5MLC - chains A and N of the 32 polymer chains in the assembly; structure by electron microscopy, 3.60 A resolution.

# Chain A
Molecule: 23S ribosomal RNA, chloroplastic
Organism: Spinacia oleracea
Sequence (2811 nucleotides; each row starts with the number of its first residue):
     1 UUCAAACGAG GAAAGGCUUA CGGUGGAUAC CUAGGCACCC AGAGACGAGG AAGGGCGUAU
    61 UAAUCGACGA AAUGCUUCGG GGAGUUGAAA AUAAGCAGAG AUCCGGAGAU UCCCGAAUAG
   121 GUCAACCUUU CGAACUUCUG CUGAAUCCAU GGGCAGGCAA GAGACAACCU GGCGAACUGA
   181 AACAUCUUAG UAGCCAGAGG AAAAGAAAGC AAAAGCGAUU CCCGUAGUAG CGGCGAGCGA
   241 AAUGGGAGCA GCCUAAACCG UGAAAACGGG GUUGUGGGAG AGCAAUACAA GCGUCGUGCU
   301 GCUAGGCGAA UCAGUGGAGU GCGGAACCCU AGAUGGUGAA AGUCCAGUAG CCGAAAGCAU
   361 CACUAGCUUA UGCUCUGACC CGAGUAGCAU GGGGCACGUG GAAUCCCGUG UGAAUCAGCA
   421 AGGACCACCU UGCAAGGCUA AAUACUCCUG GGUGACCGAU AGCGAAGUAG UACCGUGAGG
   481 GAAGGGUGAA AAGAACCCCC AUCGGGGAGU GAAAUAGAAC AUGAAACCGU AAGCUCUCAA
   541 GCAGUGGGAG GGGGACCAGA CCCUGACCGC GUGCCUGUUG AAGAAUGAGC CGGCGACUCA
   601 UAGGCAGUGG CUUGGUUAAG GGAACCCACC GGAGCCGUAG CGAAAGCGAG UCUUCAUAGG
   661 GCAAUUGUCA CUGCUUAUGG ACCCGAACCU GGGUGAUCUA UCCAUGACCA GGAUGAAGCU
   721 UGGGUGAAAC UAAGUGGAGG UCCGAACCGA CUGAUGUUGA AGAAUCAGCG GAUGAGUUGU
   781 GGUUAGGGGU GAAAUGCCAC UCGAACCCAG AGCUAGCUGG UUCUCCCCGA AAUGCGUUGA
   841 GGCGCAGCAG UUGACUGGAC AUCUAGGGGU AAAGCACUGU UUCGGUGCGG GCCGCGAGAG
   901 CGGUACCAAA UCGAGGCAAA CUCUGAAUAC UAGAUAUGAC CUCCAAAUAA CAGGGGUCAA
   961 GGUCGGCCAG UGAGACGAUG GGGGAUAAGC UUCAUCGUCG AGAGGGAAAC AGCCCGGAUC
  1021 ACCAGCUAAG GCCCCUAAAU GACCGCUCAG UGAUAAAGGA GGUAGGGGUG CAGAGACAGC
  1081 CAGGAGGUUU GCCUAGAAGC AGCCACCCUU GAAAGAGUGC GUAAUAGCUC ACUGAUCGAG
  1141 CGCUCUUGCG CCGAAGAUGA ACGGGGCUAA GCGGUCUGCC GAAGCUGUGG GAUGUAAAAA
  1201 AACAUCGGUA GGGGAGCGUU CCGUGUUAGG GAGAAACGCG UGCGUGAGCC GCGUUGGACG
  1261 AAGCGGAAGC GAGAAUGUCG GCUUGAGUAA CGCAAACAUU GGUGAGAAUC CAAUGCCCCG
  1321 AAAACCUAAG GGUUCCUCCG CAAGGUUCGU CCACGGAGGG UGAGUCAGGG CCUAAGAUCA
  1381 GGCCGAAAGG CGUAGUCGAU GGACAACAGG UGAAUAUUCC UGUACUACCC CUUGUUGGUC
  1441 CCGAGGGACG GAGGAGGCUA GGUUAGCCGA AAGAUGGUUA UCGGUUCAAG GACGCAAGGU
  1501 GACCCUGUUU UUCAGGGUAA GAAGGGGUAG AGAAAAUGCC UCGAGCCAAU GUUCGAGUAC
  1561 CAGGCGCUAC GGCGCUGAAG UAACCGAUGC CAUACUCCCA GGAAAAGCUC GAACGACCUU
  1621 CAACAAAAGG GUACCUGUAC CCGAAACCGA CACAGGUAGG UAGGUAGAGA AUACCUAGGG
  1681 GCGCGAGACA ACUCUCUCUA AGGAACUCGG CAAAAUAGCC CCGUAACUUC GGGAGAAGGG
  1741 GUGCCCCCUC ACAAAGGGGG UCGAAGUGAC CAGGCCCGGG CGACUGUUUA CCAAAAACAC
  1801 AGGUCUCCGC AAAGUCGUAA GACCAUGUAU GGGGGCUGAC GCCUGCCCAG UGCCGGAAGG
  1861 UCAAGGAAGU UGGUGACCUG AUGACAGGGG AGCCGGCGAC CGAAGCCCCG GUGAACGGCG
  1921 GCCGUAACUA UAACGGUCCU AAGGUAGCGA AAUUCCUUGU CGGGUAAGUU CCGACCCGCA
  1981 CGAAAGGCGU AACGAUCUGG GCACUGUCUC GGAGAGAGGC UCGGUGAAAU AGACAUGUCU
  2041 GUGAAGAUGC GGACUACCUG CACCUGGACA GAAAGACCCU AUGAAGCUUU ACUGUUCCCU
  2101 GGGAUUGGCU UUGGGCUUUU CCUGCGCAGC UUAGGUGGAA GGCGAAGAAG GCCCCCUUCC
  2161 GGGGGGGCCC GAGCCAUCAG UGAGAUACCA CUCUGGAAGA GCUAGAAUUC UAACCUUGUG
  2221 UCAGGACCUA CGGGCCAAGG GACAUUCUCA GGUAGACAGU UUCUAUGGGG CGUAGGCCUC
  2281 CCAAAAGGUA ACGGAGGCGU GCAAAGGUUU CCUCGGGCCG GACGGAGAUU GGCCCUCGAG
  2341 UGCAAAGGCA GAAGGGAGCU UGACUGCAAG ACCCACCCGU CGAGCAGGGA CGAAAGUCGG
  2401 CCUUAGUGAU CCGACGGUGC CGAGUGGAAG GGCCGUCGCU CAACGGAUAA AAGUUACUCU
  2461 AGGGAUAACA GGCUGAUCUU CCCCAAGAGU UCACAUCGAC GGGAAGGUUU GGCACCUCGA
  2521 UGUCGGCUCU UCGCCACCUG GGGCUGUAGU AUGUUCCAAG GGUUGGGCUG UUCGCCCAUU
  2581 AAAGCGGUAC GUGAGCUGGG UUCAGAACGU CGUGAGACAG UUCGGUCCAU AUCCGGUGUG
  2641 GGCGUUAGAG CAUUGAGAGG ACCUUUCCCU AGUACGAGAG GACCGGGAAG GACGCACCUC
  2701 UGGUGUACCA GUUAUCGUGC CCACGGUAAA CGCUGGGUAG CCAAGUGCGG AGCGGAUAAC
  2761 UGCUGAAAGC AUCUAAGUAG UAAGCCCACC CCAAGAUGAG UGCUCUCCUA U
Unresolved in the structure: 283-297, 363-372, 943-951, 1502-1521, 1926-1932

# Chain N
Molecule: 50S ribosomal protein L15, chloroplastic
Organism: Spinacia oleracea
Reference sequence: A0A0K9QHT0 (A0A0K9QHT0_SPIOL); numbering as in UniProt (aligned over 1-271)
Amino-acid sequence (271 residues; numbered 1 to 271; the number before each row is that of its first residue):
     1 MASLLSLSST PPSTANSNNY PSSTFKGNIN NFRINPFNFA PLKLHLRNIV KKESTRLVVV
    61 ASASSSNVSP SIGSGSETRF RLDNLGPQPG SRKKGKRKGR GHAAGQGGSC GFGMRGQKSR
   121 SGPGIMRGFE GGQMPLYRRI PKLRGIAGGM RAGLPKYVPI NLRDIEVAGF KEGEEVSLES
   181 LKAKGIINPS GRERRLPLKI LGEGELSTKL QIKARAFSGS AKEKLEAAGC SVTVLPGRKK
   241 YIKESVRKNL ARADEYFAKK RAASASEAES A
Unresolved in the structure: 1-77, 260-271

# Chain A / chain N interface
Residue-residue contacts (202; chain A residue first):
  A181(A) with Gln117(N), hydrogen bond to the base; Phe129(N), base contact
  A213(A) with Lys239(N), sugar contact; Tyr241(N), base contact
  A214(A) with Arg238(N), phosphate contact; Lys239(N), phosphate contact
  A229(A) with Arg151(N), phosphate contact
  G230(A) with Arg151(N), salt bridge to the phosphate
  C234(A) with Lys142(N), hydrogen bond to the sugar
  G235(A) with Arg138(N), hydrogen bond to the sugar
  A236(A) with Tyr137(N), hydrogen bond to the phosphate
  G237(A) with Met126(N), phosphate contact
  G244(A) with Arg194(N), sugar contact
  A427(A) with Lys243(N), hydrogen bond to the base
  C428(A) with Tyr241(N), hydrogen bond to the sugar; Lys243(N), sugar contact
  C429(A) with Tyr241(N), hydrogen bond to the sugar
  G577(A) with Met114(N), phosphate contact; Arg115(N), hydrogen bond to the phosphate
  U578(A) with Met114(N), phosphate contact; Arg115(N), salt bridge to the phosphate
  C597(A) with Arg100(N), salt bridge to the phosphate; Phe112(N), base contact
  U598(A) with Lys96(N), phosphate contact
  G607(A) with Gly90(N), hydrogen bond to the sugar; Ser91(N), hydrogen bond to the base
  U608(A) with Gln88(N), hydrogen bond to the phosphate; Ser91(N), sugar contact
  G609(A) with Gln88(N), hydrogen bond to the phosphate
  G614(A) with Asn188(N), hydrogen bond to the base
  A633(A) with Arg194(N), phosphate contact
  G634(A) with Ser190(N), phosphate contact; Arg194(N), salt bridge to the phosphate
  C635(A) with Ser190(N), hydrogen bond to the phosphate; Gly191(N), hydrogen bond to the phosphate; Glu193(N), phosphate contact
  G637(A) with Ile186(N), base contact; Asn188(N), base contact
  U638(A) with Asp164(N), sugar contact; Ile186(N), hydrogen bond to the base
  A639(A) with Pro159(N), sugar contact; Asn161(N), hydrogen bond to the base; Asp164(N), phosphate contact; Leu201(N), base contact
  G642(A) with Gly153(N), base contact
  A643(A) with Arg144(N), salt bridge to the phosphate; Gly145(N), hydrogen bond to the sugar; Met150(N), base contact
  A644(A) with Met150(N), sugar contact; Arg151(N), sugar contact; Ala152(N), phosphate contact; Gly153(N), hydrogen bond to the phosphate
  G646(A) with Lys156(N), salt bridge to the phosphate
  G648(A) with Lys199(N), salt bridge to the phosphate; Leu201(N), base contact; Ser218(N), phosphate contact; Gly219(N), hydrogen bond to the phosphate
  A649(A) with Leu201(N), phosphate contact; Gly202(N), hydrogen bond to the phosphate; Ser218(N), hydrogen bond to the phosphate; Ser220(N), phosphate contact
  C671(A) with Arg92(N), sugar contact
  U672(A) with Ser91(N), sugar contact; Arg92(N), sugar contact; Lys93(N), hydrogen bond to the sugar
  G673(A) with Lys93(N), sugar contact; Gly95(N), phosphate contact; Lys96(N), phosphate contact
  C674(A) with Gly95(N), phosphate contact; Lys96(N), hydrogen bond to the phosphate
  U675(A) with Lys98(N), salt bridge to the phosphate
  U676(A) with Arg127(N), hydrogen bond to the sugar
  A681(A) with Gly122(N), phosphate contact; Pro123(N), phosphate contact
  C682(A) with Ser119(N), hydrogen bond to the base; Arg120(N), base contact; Ser121(N), base contact; Gly122(N), hydrogen bond to the phosphate
  C683(A) with Ser121(N), phosphate contact
  G816(A) with Gln117(N), sugar contact; Arg120(N), phosphate contact
  C817(A) with Gly116(N), hydrogen bond to the phosphate; Arg120(N), salt bridge to the phosphate
  U818(A) with Arg115(N), salt bridge to the phosphate; Arg120(N), salt bridge to the phosphate
  G819(A) with Arg115(N), salt bridge to the phosphate
  U821(A) with Gly99(N), hydrogen bond to the sugar; Ser109(N), base contact; Cys110(N), base contact
  U822(A) with Gly99(N), phosphate contact; Arg100(N), hydrogen bond to the base; Gly101(N), phosphate contact; Gly107(N), phosphate contact; Gly108(N), hydrogen bond to the phosphate
  C823(A) with Arg97(N), base contact; Arg100(N), base contact; Gly101(N), phosphate contact
  U824(A) with Gly101(N), phosphate contact; Ala103(N), phosphate contact; Ala104(N), base contact
  C825(A) with Ala103(N), hydrogen bond to the base
  G836(A) with Glu130(N), hydrogen bond to the base; Gly131(N), base contact; Gln133(N), hydrogen bond to the sugar
  U837(A) with Gly131(N), hydrogen bond to the sugar; Gly132(N), hydrogen bond to the sugar; Gln133(N), hydrogen bond to the sugar
  G842(A) with Gly116(N), phosphate contact; Gln117(N), hydrogen bond to the phosphate; Gly131(N), hydrogen bond to the base
  C843(A) with Gly116(N), phosphate contact; Gln117(N), hydrogen bond to the phosphate; Lys118(N), hydrogen bond to the phosphate; Ile125(N), phosphate contact; Phe129(N), sugar contact; Gly131(N), base contact
  G844(A) with Lys118(N), salt bridge to the phosphate; Ile125(N), phosphate contact; Phe129(N), sugar contact; Glu130(N), sugar contact; Gln133(N), base contact
  G970(A) with Gly111(N), phosphate contact; Phe112(N), phosphate contact; Gly113(N), phosphate contact; Lys118(N), salt bridge to the phosphate
  U971(A) with Gly113(N), phosphate contact; Met114(N), hydrogen bond to the phosphate
  G972(A) with Lys118(N), base contact
  A1210(A) with Gly113(N), sugar contact
  G1211(A) with Ser109(N), hydrogen bond to the phosphate; Gly111(N), hydrogen bond to the phosphate; Phe112(N), hydrogen bond to the phosphate; Gly113(N), hydrogen bond to the phosphate
  G1212(A) with Gln106(N), phosphate contact; Gly111(N), phosphate contact
  G1213(A) with Lys96(N), salt bridge to the phosphate; Gln106(N), hydrogen bond to the phosphate
  G1214(A) with Lys93(N), salt bridge to the phosphate
  G1218(A) with Arg97(N), base contact
  G1223(A) with Leu82(N), hydrogen bond to the base
  U1224(A) with Asp83(N), hydrogen bond to the sugar
  G1263(A) with Asp83(N), hydrogen bond to the base
  C1264(A) with Leu82(N), base contact; Asp83(N), hydrogen bond to the sugar; Asn84(N), hydrogen bond to the sugar; Leu85(N), hydrogen bond to the sugar
  G1265(A) with Leu85(N), sugar contact; Gly86(N), phosphate contact; Pro87(N), phosphate contact
  G1266(A) with Pro87(N), phosphate contact; Arg92(N), phosphate contact
  A1267(A) with Arg92(N), salt bridge to the phosphate
  C1270(A) with Arg97(N), hydrogen bond to the base
  G1271(A) with Arg97(N), hydrogen bond to the base; Arg100(N), salt bridge to the phosphate
  G1875(A) with Lys243(N), salt bridge to the phosphate
  A1876(A) with Ser245(N), phosphate contact
  G1880(A) with Arg252(N), hydrogen bond to the base
  A1881(A) with Arg252(N), base contact; Tyr256(N), hydrogen bond to the phosphate
  U1882(A) with Tyr256(N), base contact; Phe257(N), base contact
  G1883(A) with Phe257(N), base contact
  A1884(A) with Phe257(N), base contact
  C1885(A) with Asn249(N), hydrogen bond to the base; Ala253(N), base contact
  A1886(A) with Asn249(N), base contact
  A2375(A) with Gln133(N), hydrogen bond to the base
  C2376(A) with Leu136(N), sugar contact; Arg139(N), hydrogen bond to the base
  C2377(A) with Arg139(N), hydrogen bond to the sugar
  A2409(A) with Met134(N), base contact; Arg138(N), base contact; Arg139(N), hydrogen bond to the sugar
  U2410(A) with Arg138(N), sugar contact; Arg139(N), sugar contact; Ile140(N), phosphate contact; Pro141(N), phosphate contact
  C2411(A) with Pro141(N), phosphate contact; Lys142(N), hydrogen bond to the phosphate
  C2420(A) with Met150(N), base contact
  A2423(A) with Arg151(N), base contact
  G2424(A) with Tyr241(N), base contact
  U2425(A) with Tyr241(N), hydrogen bond to the sugar; Ile242(N), hydrogen bond to the sugar
  G2426(A) with Ile242(N), sugar contact; Lys243(N), base contact; Val246(N), sugar contact
  G2431(A) with Gly148(N), hydrogen bond to the sugar; Gly149(N), sugar contact; Met150(N), base contact
  G2432(A) with Arg144(N), phosphate contact; Ala147(N), phosphate contact; Gly148(N), sugar contact; Met150(N), sugar contact
  C2433(A) with Arg144(N), phosphate contact
  C2434(A) with Arg144(N), salt bridge to the phosphate
  G2445(A) with Gln133(N), base contact; Met134(N), hydrogen bond to the sugar; Arg139(N), base contact
  G2446(A) with Met134(N), base contact
  A2465(A) with Arg115(N), base contact
Interface residues without a listed pair, chain A (110 interface residues in all): C636, A645, U665, A677, A969, A1268, U1879, C2412, C2421
Interface residues without a listed pair, chain N (100 interface residues in all): Pro89, Lys94, His102, Leu143, Tyr157, Glu203, Phe217, Lys240, Glu244
From the paper, about this interface:
  - residue pairs: Tyr241(N)-A213(A) (pi stacking), Lys243(N)-A427(A) (hydrogen bond)

# Summary
The interface between chain A and chain N involves 110 residues on one side and 100 on the other; the contacts
include 67 hydrogen bonds and 20 salt bridges. Polar pairs include A181(A)-Gln117(N), A427(A)-Lys243(N) and
G607(A)-Ser91(N). The authors report pi stacking between Tyr241(N) and A213(A); a hydrogen bond between
Lys243(N) and A427(A).
Here chain A is 23S ribosomal RNA, chloroplastic and chain N is 50S ribosomal protein L15, chloroplastic, both
from Spinacia oleracea. Entry 5MLC (Cryo-EM structure of the spinach chloroplast ribosome reveals the location
of plastid-specific ribosomal proteins and extensions) was determined by electron microscopy.
